7PBE - chains C and E of the 5 polymer chains in the assembly; structure by X-ray diffraction, 3.00 A resolution.

[Chain C]
Protein: Spike protein S1
Reference sequence: P0DTC2 (SPIKE_SARS2); residues 1-9 here correspond to UniProt positions 269-277 (UniProt number = residue number + 268)
Amino-acid sequence (9 residues; each row starts with the number of its first residue):
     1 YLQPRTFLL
Reported in the primary citation:
  - conformationally variable residues: Arg5
  - mutagenesis - P4L: abolished binding to Human T-cell Receptor YLQ36, alpha chain
  - mutagenesis - P4L: abolished signaling with Human T-cell Receptor YLQ36, alpha chain
  - mutagenesis - P4L: unchanged binding to MHC class I antigen

[Chain E]
Protein: Human T-cell Receptor YLQ36, beta chain
From: Homo sapiens
Amino-acid sequence (243 residues; row label = number of the first residue in the row):
     1 DTGVSQDPRH KITKRGQNVT FRCDPISEHN RLYWYRQTLG QGPEFLTYFQ NEAQLEKSRL
    61 LSDRFSAERP KGSFSTLEIQ RTEQGDSAMY LCASSSANSG ELFFGEGSRL TVLEDLKNVF
   121 PPEVAVFEPS EAEISHTQKA TLVCLATGFY PDHVELSWWV NGKEVHSGVC TDPQPLKEQP
   181 ALNDSRYALS SRLRVSATFW QDPRNHFRCQ VQFYGLSEND EWTQDRAKPV TQIVSAEAWG
   241 RAD
Not modelled in the structure: 1
Cystine bridges: Cys23-Cys92, Cys144-Cys209

[Interface between chain C and chain E]
Contacting residue pairs (12):
  Arg5(C) - Arg31(E)
  Arg5(C) - Ala97(E)  hydrogen bond (side chain-backbone)
  Arg5(C) - Asn98(E)  hydrogen bond (side chain-backbone)
  Arg5(C) - Ser99(E)  hydrogen bond (side chain-backbone)
  Thr6(C) - Arg31(E)  hydrogen bond
  Thr6(C) - Ala97(E)
  Phe7(C) - Ala97(E)
  Phe7(C) - Asn98(E)
  Leu8(C) - Asn30(E)
  Leu8(C) - Gln50(E)
  Leu8(C) - Ala97(E)  hydrophobic
  Leu8(C) - Asn98(E)  hydrogen bond (backbone-side chain)
Also at the interface, not in a pair above, chain E (7 interface residues in all): Gly100
Interface features reported in the paper:
  - interface residues, chain C: Arg5(C)

[In short]
Chain C and chain E form an interface of 4 and 7 residues respectively; the contacts include 5 hydrogen bonds.
Polar pairs include Arg5(C)-Ala97(E), Arg5(C)-Asn98(E) and Arg5(C)-Ser99(E). The paper reports that P4L of
chain C abolishes binding to Human T-cell Receptor YLQ36, alpha chain; the interface residue Arg5(C).
Chain C is Spike protein S1 and chain E is Human T-cell Receptor YLQ36, beta chain (Homo sapiens); the
structure, Emergence of immune escape at dominant SARS-CoV-2 killer T-cell epitope, was determined by X-ray
diffraction (same publication as 7P3D and 7P3E).
